Entry 8KFR (X-ray diffraction, 2.10 A resolution); this record covers chains A and D of the 5 polymer chains in the assembly.

Chain A:
Name: Holliday junction resolvase MOC1, chloroplastic
From: Zea mays
UniProtKB: B4FCI7 (B4FCI7_MAIZE); residues 109-271 here = UniProt positions 109-271
Chain sequence (163 residues; each row starts with the number of its first residue):
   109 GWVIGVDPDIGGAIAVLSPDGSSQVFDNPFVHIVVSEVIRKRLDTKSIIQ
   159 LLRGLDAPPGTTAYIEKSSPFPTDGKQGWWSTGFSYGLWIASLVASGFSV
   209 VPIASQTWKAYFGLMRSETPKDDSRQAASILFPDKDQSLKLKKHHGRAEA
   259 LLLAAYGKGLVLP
Ion coordination: Ca2+: Asp-115, Asp-117, Glu-257 (shared with 1 residue of chain E)
From the paper describing this entry:
  - Ca2+ coordination: Asp-115, Asp-117, Glu-257
  - binding site for the 25-nt DNA strand (chain D): Glu-174
  - mutagenesis - H253K: abolished catalytic activity on HJ
  - mutagenesis - D115N, K229A, H253A, H253D: decreased catalytic activity
  - catalytic residues: Lys-229 (proposed by the authors, not directly observed)

Chain D:
Molecule: 25-nt DNA strand
Sequence (25 nucleotides; row label = number of the first residue in the row):
     1 ATCTGCAGGGTCTGGTTTCCAGACC

Interface between chain A and chain D:
Contacting residue pairs - 28 pairs, chain A then chain D:
  Glu-174(A) with DC25(D), phosphate contact
  Lys-175(A) with DC12(D), phosphate contact; DT13(D), salt bridge to the phosphate
  Ser-177(A) with DG10(D), hydrogen bond to the base; DT11(D), phosphate contact; DC12(D), sugar contact; DC25(D), base contact
  Pro-178(A) with DG10(D), base contact; DC25(D), base contact
  Phe-179(A) with DG10(D), base contact; DC24(D), base contact; DC25(D), stacking on the base
  Pro-180(A) with DG10(D), base contact
  Asp-182(A) with DC25(D), hydrogen bond to the base
  Trp-187(A) with DG10(D), sugar contact
  Ala-212(A) with DC12(D), phosphate contact; DT13(D), sugar contact
  Ser-213(A) with DC24(D), sugar contact
  Gln-214(A) with DC12(D), base contact; DA23(D), hydrogen bond to the base; DC24(D), hydrogen bond to the base
  Thr-215(A) with DT13(D), sugar contact
  Lys-217(A) with DC24(D), phosphate contact; DC25(D), salt bridge to the phosphate
  Met-223(A) with DA23(D), phosphate contact; DC24(D), phosphate contact
  Arg-224(A) with DA23(D), salt bridge to the phosphate; DC24(D), hydrogen bond to the phosphate
Also at the interface, not in a pair above, chain A (16 interface residues in all): Pro-228

In short:
Chain A and chain D form an interface of 16 and 7 residues respectively, with 5 hydrogen bonds, 3 salt bridges
and 1 aromatic stacking contact. Polar contacts include Ser-177(A)/DG10(D), Asp-182(A)/DC25(D) and
Gln-214(A)/DA23(D). The paper reports the catalytic residue Lys-229(A); D115N, K229A and H253A of chain A,
among others, reduce catalytic activity; 5 substitutions were tested in all.
Chain A is Holliday junction resolvase MOC1, chloroplastic (Zea mays) and chain D is a 25-nt DNA strand; the
structure, Crystal structure of ZmMOC1/nicked Holliday junction/Ca2+ complex, was determined by X-ray
diffraction, deposited together with 8KFS, 8KFT, 8KFU, 8KFV and 8KFW.
